PDB entry 5EA0 | X-ray diffraction, 2.00 A resolution | chains H and L of the 3 polymer chains in the assembly

[Chain H]
Molecule: Heavy chain of antibody 7968 Fab fragment
Organism: Homo sapiens
Notes: antibody fragment or engineered binder
Sequence (224 residues; row label = number of the first residue in the row; note: 2 numbers in that range are skipped by the numbering (no residue carries them; nothing is unmodelled there); a row labelled like 82A-82C holds insertion residues (82A, then the next letters in order)):
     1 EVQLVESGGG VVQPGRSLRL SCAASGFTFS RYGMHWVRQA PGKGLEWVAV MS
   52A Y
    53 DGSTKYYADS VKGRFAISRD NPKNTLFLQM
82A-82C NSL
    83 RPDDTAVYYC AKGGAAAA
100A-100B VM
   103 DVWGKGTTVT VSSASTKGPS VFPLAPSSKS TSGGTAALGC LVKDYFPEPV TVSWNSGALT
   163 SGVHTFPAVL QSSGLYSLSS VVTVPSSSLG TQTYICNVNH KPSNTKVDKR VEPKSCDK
Disordered / not traced: 130-135, 217-220
Disulfide bonds: Cys22-Cys92, Cys142-Cys198

[Chain L]
Molecule: Light chain of antibody 7968 Fab fragment
Organism: Homo sapiens
Notes: antibody fragment or engineered binder
Sequence (220 residues; row label = number of the first residue in the row; a row labelled like 27A-27F holds insertion residues (27A, then the next letters in order)):
     1 DIVMTQSPDS LTVSLGERAT ISCKSSQ
27A-27F RLLYSS
    28 NNKNYLAWYQ QKPGQPPKLL MYWASTRESG VPDRFSGSGS GTDFSLTISS LQAEDVAVYY
    88 CQQYYNPPWT FGQGTKVEVK RTVAAPSVFI FPPSDEQLKS GTASVVCLLN NFYPREAKVQ
   148 WKVDNALQSG NSQESVTEQD SKDSTYSLSS TLTLSKADYE KHKVYACEVT HQGLSSPVTK
   208 SFNRGEC
Disordered / not traced: 214
Disulfide bonds: Cys23-Cys88, Cys134-Cys194

[Chain H / chain L interface]
Contacting residue pairs (63; chain H residue first):
  His35(H) with Trp96(L)
  Gln39(H) with Gln38(L), hydrogen bond; Tyr87(L), hydrogen bond
  Lys43(H) with Tyr87(L), hydrogen bond (backbone-side chain)
  Gly44(H) with Tyr87(L)
  Leu45(H) with Pro44(L), hydrophobic; Tyr87(L), hydrophobic; Phe98(L)
  Trp47(H) with Pro95(L), hydrophobic; Trp96(L)
  Val50(H) with Trp96(L), hydrophobic
  Tyr58(H) with Pro94(L), hydrophobic
  Asp61(H) with Asp1(L)
  Tyr91(H) with Gln38(L), hydrogen bond; Pro43(L), hydrophobic
  Ala98(H) with Trp50(L)
  Ala99(H) with Trp50(L), hydrophobic; Tyr91(L)
  Ala100(H) with Tyr91(L); Trp96(L), hydrogen bond (backbone-side chain)
  Val100A(H) with Ala34(L), hydrophobic; Tyr36(L); Leu46(L), hydrophobic; Tyr91(L), hydrophobic
  Met100B(H) with Tyr36(L), hydrogen bond (backbone-side chain); Leu46(L); Gln89(L)
  Asp103(H) with Leu46(L); Glu55(L)
  Trp105(H) with Tyr36(L), hydrophobic; Pro44(L)
  Gly106(H) with Pro43(L)
  Phe124(H) with Ser121(L); Glu123(L); Gln124(L)
  Pro125(H) with Ser121(L)
  Leu126(H) with Phe118(L); Val133(L), hydrophobic
  Ala127(H) with Phe118(L)
  Thr137(H) with Phe116(L)
  Ala139(H) with Phe116(L), hydrophobic; Phe118(L)
  Leu140(H) with Phe118(L), hydrophobic
  Leu143(H) with Ser131(L)
  Lys145(H) with Gln124(L); Ser131(L)
  His166(H) with Asn137(L); Asn138(L), hydrogen bond; Ser174(L)
  Phe168(H) with Leu135(L), hydrophobic; Ser162(L); Thr164(L); Ser174(L); Leu175(L); Ser176(L)
  Pro169(H) with Ser162(L), hydrogen bond (backbone-side chain); Val163(L)
  Val171(H) with Gln160(L)
  Leu172(H) with Gln160(L), hydrogen bond (backbone-side chain)
  Gln173(H) with Gln160(L)
  Ser181(H) with Ser176(L)
  Val183(H) with Leu135(L), hydrophobic
  Thr185(H) with Asn137(L)
Other interface residues (no listed pair), chain H (42 interface residues in all): Val37, Glu46, Lys107, Ala138, Thr167, Lys216
Other interface residues (no listed pair), chain L (40 interface residues in all): Gln42, Tyr49, Gln100, Thr129, Asp167, Thr178, Glu213

[In short]
42 residues of chain H face 40 of chain L across their interface; the contacts include 9 hydrogen bonds. Polar
contacts include Gln39(H)-Gln38(L), Gln39(H)-Tyr87(L) and Lys43(H)-Tyr87(L).
Chain H is Heavy chain of antibody 7968 Fab fragment and chain L is Light chain of antibody 7968 Fab fragment,
both from Homo sapiens; the structure, Structure of the antibody 7968 with human complement factor H-derived
peptide, was determined by X-ray diffraction.
